PDB entry 4EZM | X-ray diffraction, 3.10 A resolution | chains A and B of the 4 polymer chains in the assembly

[Chain A (and B)]
Protein: Ig epsilon chain C region
From: Homo sapiens
Notes: fragment: Human IgE-Fc(epsilon)3-4; chain B of this document is another copy of the same molecule, construct and numbering; everything in this record applies to it too
Reference sequence: P01854 (IGHE_HUMAN); residues 328-547 here correspond to UniProt positions 209-428 (UniProt number = residue number - 119)
Sequence (223 residues; numbered 325 to 547; the number before each row is that of its first residue):
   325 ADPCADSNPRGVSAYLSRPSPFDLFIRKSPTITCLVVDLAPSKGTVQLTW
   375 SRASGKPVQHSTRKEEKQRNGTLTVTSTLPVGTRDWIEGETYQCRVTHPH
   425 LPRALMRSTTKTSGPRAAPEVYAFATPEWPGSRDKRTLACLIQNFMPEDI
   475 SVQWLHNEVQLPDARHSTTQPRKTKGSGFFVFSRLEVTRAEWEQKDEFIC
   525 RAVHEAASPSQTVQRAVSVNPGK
Not modelled in the structure: 325-334, 546-547 (chain B: 325-335, 363-364, 546-547)
Sequence notes: expression tag (325-327); engineered mutation Q371 (Asn252 in P01854), Q383 (Asn264 in P01854)
Curated features (UniProtKB/Swiss-Prot):
  - glycosylation: N394 (N-linked (GlcNAc...) asparagine)
Cystine bridges: C358-C418, C464-C524

[How chain A and chain B interact]
Residue-residue contacts (50; chain A residue first):
  E444(A) - W453(B)
  V445(A) - W453(B)
  Y446(A) - T450(B)
  Y446(A) - P451(B)
  Y446(A) - W453(B)
  F448(A) - F448(B)  hydrophobic
  F448(A) - A449(B)
  F448(A) - T450(B)
  A449(A) - F448(B)
  T450(A) - Y446(B)
  T450(A) - F448(B)
  T450(A) - L465(B)
  P451(A) - Y446(B)
  W453(A) - E444(B)
  W453(A) - V445(B)
  W453(A) - Y446(B)
  W453(A) - R539(B)
  T461(A) - L465(B)
  T461(A) - Q467(B)  hydrogen bond
  A463(A) - F506(B)  hydrophobic
  L465(A) - T450(B)
  L465(A) - T461(B)
  Q467(A) - T461(B)  hydrogen bond
  Q467(A) - R508(B)  hydrogen bond
  N468(A) - R508(B)
  A488(A) - K499(B)  hydrogen bond (backbone-side chain)
  R489(A) - K499(B)
  S491(A) - R496(B)
  S491(A) - F504(B)
  T492(A) - R496(B)  hydrogen bond (backbone-side chain)
  T493(A) - T493(B)
  R496(A) - S491(B)
  R496(A) - T492(B)  hydrogen bond (side chain-backbone)
  T498(A) - R508(B)
  K499(A) - A488(B)  hydrogen bond (side chain-backbone)
  K499(A) - R489(B)
  K499(A) - E510(B)
  F504(A) - S491(B)
  F504(A) - R508(B)
  F506(A) - A463(B)  hydrophobic
  F506(A) - F506(B)  hydrophobic
  F506(A) - R508(B)
  S507(A) - F506(B)
  R508(A) - Q467(B)  hydrogen bond
  R508(A) - N468(B)
  R508(A) - T498(B)
  R508(A) - F504(B)
  R508(A) - F506(B)
  E510(A) - K499(B)
  R539(A) - W453(B)
Other interface residues (no listed pair), chain A (28 interface residues in all): P443
Other interface residues (no listed pair), chain B (28 interface residues in all): P443, S507

[In short]
Chain A and chain B each contribute 28 residues to their interface; the contacts include 8 hydrogen bonds.
Polar contacts include T461(A)-Q467(B), Q467(A)-R508(B) and A488(A)-K499(B).
Chain A and chain B are both Ig epsilon chain C region (Homo sapiens); the structure, Crystal structure of the
human IgE-Fc(epsilon)3-4 bound to its B cell receptor derCD23, was determined by X-ray diffraction.
